1QQP - chains 1 and 4 of the 4 polymer chains in the assembly; structure by X-ray diffraction, 1.90 A resolution.

== Chain 1 ==
Protein: Protein (genome polyprotein)
From: Foot-and-mouth disease virus
UniProtKB: P03305 (POLG_FMDVO); residues 1-213 here correspond to UniProt positions 725-937 (UniProt number = residue number + 724)
Chain sequence (213 residues; row label = number of the first residue in the row):
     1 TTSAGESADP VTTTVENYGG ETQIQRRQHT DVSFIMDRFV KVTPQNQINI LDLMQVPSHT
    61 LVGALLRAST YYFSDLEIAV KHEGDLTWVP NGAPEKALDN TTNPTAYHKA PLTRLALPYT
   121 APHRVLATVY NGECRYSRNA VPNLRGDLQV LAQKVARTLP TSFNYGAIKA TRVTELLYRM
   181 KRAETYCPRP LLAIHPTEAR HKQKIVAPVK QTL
Unresolved in the structure: 135-156, 211-213
Sequence notes: conflict S137 (Asn861 in P03305)
Ligand contacts: 2-O-sulfo-alpha-L-idopyranuronic acid (IDS): H195, P196, T197
Swiss-Prot annotation at these positions:
  - region: A64 to Y72 (Antigenic epitope)
  - motif: R145 to D147 (Cell attachment site)
  - site: Q211, T212 (Cleavage)

== Chain 4 ==
Protein: Protein (genome polyprotein)
From: Foot-and-mouth disease virus
UniProtKB: P03305 (POLG_FMDVO); residues 1-85 here correspond to UniProt positions 202-286 (UniProt number = residue number + 201)
Chain sequence (85 residues; row label = number of the first residue in the row):
     1 GAGQSSPATG SQNQSGNTGS IINNYYMQQY QNSMDTQLGN DAISGGSNEG STDTTSTHTT
    61 NTQNNDWFSK LASSAFSGLF GALLA
Unresolved in the structure: 1-14, 40-64
Sequence notes: conflict N40 (Asp241 in P03305), D41 (Asn242 in P03305)
Swiss-Prot annotation at these positions:
  - site: A85 (Cleavage)
  - lipidation: G1 (N-myristoyl glycine)

== Chain 1 / chain 4 interface ==
Contacting residue pairs (28):
  T1(1) - F76(4)
  T1(1) - G78(4)
  T1(1) - L79(4)
  T1(1) - F80(4)  hydrogen bond (side chain-backbone)
  T2(1) - F80(4)
  P10(1) - L71(4)
  P10(1) - A75(4)
  P10(1) - F76(4)  hydrogen bond (backbone-backbone)
  V11(1) - F76(4)
  T12(1) - A75(4)
  T12(1) - F76(4)  hydrogen bond (backbone-backbone)
  T12(1) - S77(4)  hydrogen bond (backbone-side chain)
  S33(1) - S15(4)
  S33(1) - G16(4)
  F34(1) - G16(4)
  F34(1) - N17(4)
  D37(1) - G16(4)
  D37(1) - N17(4)  hydrogen bond (side chain-backbone)
  F73(1) - S33(4)
  D75(1) - N32(4)  hydrogen bond
  D75(1) - S33(4)  hydrogen bond
  A116(1) - Q31(4)
  P118(1) - S33(4)
  R179(1) - N17(4)  hydrogen bond (side chain-backbone)
  R182(1) - N32(4)
  R182(1) - S33(4)  hydrogen bond (side chain-backbone)
  R182(1) - D35(4)  salt bridge
  P188(1) - F68(4)
Also at the interface, not in a pair above, chain 1 (20 interface residues in all): S3, N17, R38, Y119, K181
Also at the interface, not in a pair above, chain 4 (17 interface residues in all): T18, S74

== Overview ==
The interface between chain 1 and chain 4 involves 20 residues on one side and 17 on the other; the contacts
include 9 hydrogen bonds and 1 salt bridge. Polar contacts include R182(1)-D35(4), T1(1)-F80(4) and
T12(1)-S77(4). Chain 1 binds 2-O-sulfo-alpha-L-idopyranuronic acid.
Chain 1 is Protein (genome polyprotein) and chain 4 is Protein (genome polyprotein), both from Foot-and-mouth
disease virus; the structure, Foot-and-mouth disease virus/ oligosaccharide receptor complex, was determined
by X-ray diffraction.
